7TMS - chains E and F of the 31 polymer chains in the assembly; structure by electron microscopy, 3.80 A resolution.

# Chain E
Name: H(+)-transporting two-sector ATPase
Source organism: Saccharomyces cerevisiae
Notes: EC 7.1.2.2
UniProtKB: B3LH69 (B3LH69_YEAS1); residues 0-616 here correspond to UniProt positions 1-617 (UniProt number = residue number + 1)
Amino-acid sequence (617 residues; row label = number of the first residue in the row; numbering starts at 0):
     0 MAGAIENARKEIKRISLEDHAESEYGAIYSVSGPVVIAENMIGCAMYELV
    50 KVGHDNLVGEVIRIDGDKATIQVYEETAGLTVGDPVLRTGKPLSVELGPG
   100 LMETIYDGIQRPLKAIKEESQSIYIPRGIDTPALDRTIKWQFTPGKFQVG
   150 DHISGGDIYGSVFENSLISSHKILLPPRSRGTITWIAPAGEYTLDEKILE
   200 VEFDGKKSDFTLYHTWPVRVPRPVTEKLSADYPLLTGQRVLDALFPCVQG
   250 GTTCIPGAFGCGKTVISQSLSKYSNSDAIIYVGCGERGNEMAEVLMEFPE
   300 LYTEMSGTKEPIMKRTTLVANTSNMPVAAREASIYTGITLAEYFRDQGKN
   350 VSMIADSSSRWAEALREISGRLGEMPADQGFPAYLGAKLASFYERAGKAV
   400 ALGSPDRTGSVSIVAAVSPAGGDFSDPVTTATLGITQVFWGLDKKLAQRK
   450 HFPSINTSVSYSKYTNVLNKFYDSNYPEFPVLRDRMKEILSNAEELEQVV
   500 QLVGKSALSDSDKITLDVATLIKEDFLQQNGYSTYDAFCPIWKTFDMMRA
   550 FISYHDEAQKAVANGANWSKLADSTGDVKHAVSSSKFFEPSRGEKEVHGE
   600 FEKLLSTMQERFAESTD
Disordered / not traced: 0-23
Small-molecule neighbours: ADP (adenosine-5'-diphosphate): Ala257, Phe258, Gly259, Cys260, Gly261, Lys262, Thr263, Val264, Glu285, Arg286, Glu289, Phe451, Pro452, Gln528, Asn529, Gly530, Tyr531

# Chain F
Name: Vacuolar proton pump subunit B
Source organism: Saccharomyces cerevisiae
UniProtKB: A0A6A5Q585 (A0A6A5Q585_YEASX); numbering as in UniProt (aligned over 1-517)
Amino-acid sequence (517 residues; row label = number of the first residue in the row):
     1 MVLSDKELFAINKKAVEQGFNVKPRLNYNTVSGVNGPLVILEKVKFPRYN
    51 EIVNLTLPDGTVRQGQVLEIRGDRAIVQVFEGTSGIDVKKTTVEFTGESL
   101 RIPVSEDMLGRIFDGSGRPIDNGPKVFAEDYLDINGSPINPYARIYPEEM
   151 ISTGVSAIDTMNSIARGQKIPIFSASGLPHNEIAAQICRQAGLVRPTKDV
   201 HDGHEENFSIVFAAMGVNLETARFFKQDFEENGSLERTSLFLNLANDPTI
   251 ERIITPRLALTTAEYLAYQTERHVLTILTDMSSYADALREVSAAREEVPG
   301 RRGYPGYMYTDLSTIYERAGRVEGRNGSITQIPILTMPNDDITHPIPDLT
   351 GYITEGQIFVDRQLHNKGIYPPINVLPSLSRLMKSAIGEGMTRKDHGDVS
   401 NQLYAKYAIGKDAAAMKAVVGEEALSIEDKLSLEFLEKFEKTFITQGAYE
   451 DRTVFESLDQAWSLLRIYPKEMLNRISPKILDEFYDRARDDADEDEEDPD
   501 TRSSGKKKDASQEESLI
Disordered / not traced: 1-10, 489-517
Small-molecule neighbours: ADP (adenosine-5'-diphosphate): Leu379, Ser380, Arg381, Lys384

# Chain E / chain F interface
Pairs across the interface - 122 pairs, chain E then chain F:
  Tyr28(E) - Arg71(F)  hydrogen bond
  Tyr28(E) - Gly72(F)  hydrogen bond (backbone-backbone)
  Ser29(E) - Ile70(F)  hydrogen bond (side chain-backbone)
  Ser29(E) - Arg71(F)
  Val30(E) - Tyr49(F)  hydrophobic
  Val30(E) - Glu69(F)
  Val30(E) - Ile70(F)  hydrogen bond (backbone-backbone)
  Ser31(E) - Glu69(F)
  Gly32(E) - Tyr49(F)  hydrogen bond (backbone-side chain)
  Thr76(E) - Tyr49(F)
  Ala77(E) - Tyr49(F)  hydrophobic
  Gly78(E) - Arg48(F)  hydrogen bond (backbone-side chain)
  Leu79(E) - Pro47(F)
  Leu79(E) - Arg48(F)
  Leu79(E) - Tyr49(F)  hydrogen bond (backbone-backbone)
  Leu79(E) - Ile70(F)
  Thr80(E) - Phe46(F)
  Thr80(E) - Pro47(F)
  Thr80(E) - Arg48(F)
  Val81(E) - Phe46(F)
  Val81(E) - Pro47(F)  hydrogen bond (backbone-backbone)
  Val81(E) - Ile70(F)  hydrophobic
  Val81(E) - Gly72(F)
  Ile104(E) - Tyr142(F)  hydrophobic
  Leu112(E) - Asn140(F)  hydrogen bond (backbone-side chain)
  Leu112(E) - Pro141(F)
  Leu112(E) - Tyr142(F)  hydrophobic
  Lys113(E) - Tyr142(F)
  Lys116(E) - Asn140(F)
  Lys116(E) - Tyr142(F)
  Lys116(E) - Ala143(F)
  Ile122(E) - Ile139(F)
  Ile122(E) - Asn140(F)  hydrogen bond (backbone-backbone)
  Ile122(E) - Val322(F)  hydrophobic
  Ile122(E) - Arg325(F)
  Tyr123(E) - Ser137(F)
  Tyr123(E) - Pro138(F)
  Ile124(E) - Pro138(F)
  Ile124(E) - Asn140(F)
  Gly256(E) - Tyr352(F)  hydrogen bond (backbone-side chain)
  Ala257(E) - Tyr352(F)
  Phe258(E) - Ile342(F)  hydrophobic
  Phe258(E) - Pro347(F)
  Phe258(E) - Asp348(F)
  Phe258(E) - Gly351(F)
  Phe258(E) - Tyr352(F)
  Phe258(E) - Gln357(F)
  Phe258(E) - Arg381(F)
  Gly259(E) - Leu379(F)
  Gly259(E) - Arg381(F)
  Lys262(E) - Tyr352(F)
  Gly284(E) - Tyr309(F)  hydrogen bond (backbone-side chain)
  Glu285(E) - Tyr309(F)  hydrogen bond
  Arg286(E) - Glu317(F)
  Arg286(E) - Gly351(F)
  Arg286(E) - Tyr352(F)  hydrogen bond (side chain-backbone)
  Arg286(E) - Ile353(F)  hydrogen bond (side chain-backbone)
  Arg286(E) - Thr354(F)
  Arg286(E) - Glu355(F)
  Arg286(E) - Arg381(F)
  Gly287(E) - Arg144(F)
  Gly287(E) - Glu317(F)  hydrogen bond (backbone-side chain)
  Asn288(E) - Tyr146(F)
  Asn288(E) - Pro147(F)
  Asn288(E) - Lys169(F)
  Asn288(E) - Glu355(F)  hydrogen bond
  Ala291(E) - Arg144(F)
  Glu292(E) - Tyr146(F)
  Glu292(E) - Lys384(F)  salt bridge
  Leu294(E) - Tyr142(F)  hydrophobic
  Met295(E) - Glu148(F)
  Thr321(E) - Pro141(F)
  Thr321(E) - Glu317(F)
  Ser322(E) - Tyr309(F)
  Ser322(E) - Thr310(F)
  Ser322(E) - Ser313(F)  hydrogen bond (backbone-side chain)
  Ser322(E) - Glu317(F)  hydrogen bond
  Asn323(E) - Pro138(F)
  Asn323(E) - Ser313(F)  hydrogen bond (backbone-side chain)
  Asn323(E) - Thr314(F)
  Asn323(E) - Glu317(F)
  Met324(E) - Pro138(F)  hydrophobic
  Val326(E) - Thr310(F)
  Arg329(E) - Thr310(F)  hydrogen bond
  Arg359(E) - Tyr309(F)  hydrogen bond
  Arg359(E) - Tyr352(F)
  Glu362(E) - Tyr309(F)
  Arg365(E) - Gly300(F)
  Arg365(E) - Gly306(F)
  Glu366(E) - Gly306(F)
  Glu366(E) - Tyr307(F)
  Glu366(E) - Thr310(F)  hydrogen bond
  Arg370(E) - Glu297(F)  salt bridge
  Arg370(E) - Tyr307(F)
  Gln378(E) - Arg301(F)  hydrogen bond
  Gly379(E) - Val298(F)
  Ser417(E) - Tyr352(F)
  Pro418(E) - Tyr352(F)  hydrogen bond (backbone-side chain)
  Ala419(E) - Asp348(F)
  Gly420(E) - Asp348(F)  hydrogen bond (backbone-side chain)
  Gln447(E) - Leu376(F)
  Gln447(E) - Tyr404(F)
  Arg448(E) - Ala408(F)
  Arg448(E) - Asp412(F)  salt bridge
  Arg448(E) - Arg475(F)  hydrogen bond (backbone-side chain)
  Lys449(E) - Leu379(F)
  Lys449(E) - Tyr404(F)
  Lys449(E) - Arg475(F)  hydrogen bond (backbone-side chain)
  His450(E) - Arg475(F)
  Val499(E) - Met416(F)
  Gln500(E) - Met416(F)
  Gln500(E) - Val419(F)
  Gly503(E) - Met416(F)
  Gly503(E) - Val420(F)
  Glu523(E) - Asn474(F)
  Gln527(E) - Arg475(F)  hydrogen bond
  Asn529(E) - Asn401(F)
  Tyr531(E) - Lys384(F)
  Lys585(E) - Asn474(F)
  Phe586(E) - Asn474(F)
  Phe586(E) - Ser477(F)
  Phe586(E) - Pro478(F)
Interface residues without a listed pair, chain E (72 interface residues in all): Met290, Glu296, Ala319, Gly369, Gly421, Val502, Lys504, Asp524, Tyr534, His579
Interface residues without a listed pair, chain F (74 interface residues in all): Asn50, Leu68, Ile145, Gly167, Phe173, Glu264, Tyr268, Pro299, Thr343, Pro377, Ser378, Leu382, Ser385, Ala405, Ile409, Glu471, Ile476

# Summary
The interface between chain E and chain F involves 72 residues on one side and 74 on the other; the contacts
include 29 hydrogen bonds and 3 salt bridges. Polar contacts include Glu292(E)-Lys384(F), Arg370(E)-Glu297(F)
and Arg448(E)-Asp412(F). ADP is bound between chain E and chain F.
Here chain E is H(+)-transporting two-sector ATPase and chain F is Vacuolar proton pump subunit B, both from
Saccharomyces cerevisiae. Entry 7TMS (V-ATPase from Saccharomyces cerevisiae, State 2) was determined by
electron microscopy (same publication as 7TMM, 7TMO, 7TMP, 7TMQ, 7TMR and 7TMT).
